PDB entry 3S27 | X-ray diffraction, 2.91 A resolution | chains A and D of the 4 polymer chains in the assembly

Chain A (and D):
Molecule: Sucrose synthase 1
Organism: Arabidopsis thaliana
Notes: EC 2.4.1.13; chain D of this document is another copy of the same molecule, construct and numbering; everything in this record applies to it too
UniProt: P49040 (SUS1_ARATH); numbering as in UniProt (aligned over 1-808)
Amino-acid sequence (816 residues; each row starts with the number of its first residue):
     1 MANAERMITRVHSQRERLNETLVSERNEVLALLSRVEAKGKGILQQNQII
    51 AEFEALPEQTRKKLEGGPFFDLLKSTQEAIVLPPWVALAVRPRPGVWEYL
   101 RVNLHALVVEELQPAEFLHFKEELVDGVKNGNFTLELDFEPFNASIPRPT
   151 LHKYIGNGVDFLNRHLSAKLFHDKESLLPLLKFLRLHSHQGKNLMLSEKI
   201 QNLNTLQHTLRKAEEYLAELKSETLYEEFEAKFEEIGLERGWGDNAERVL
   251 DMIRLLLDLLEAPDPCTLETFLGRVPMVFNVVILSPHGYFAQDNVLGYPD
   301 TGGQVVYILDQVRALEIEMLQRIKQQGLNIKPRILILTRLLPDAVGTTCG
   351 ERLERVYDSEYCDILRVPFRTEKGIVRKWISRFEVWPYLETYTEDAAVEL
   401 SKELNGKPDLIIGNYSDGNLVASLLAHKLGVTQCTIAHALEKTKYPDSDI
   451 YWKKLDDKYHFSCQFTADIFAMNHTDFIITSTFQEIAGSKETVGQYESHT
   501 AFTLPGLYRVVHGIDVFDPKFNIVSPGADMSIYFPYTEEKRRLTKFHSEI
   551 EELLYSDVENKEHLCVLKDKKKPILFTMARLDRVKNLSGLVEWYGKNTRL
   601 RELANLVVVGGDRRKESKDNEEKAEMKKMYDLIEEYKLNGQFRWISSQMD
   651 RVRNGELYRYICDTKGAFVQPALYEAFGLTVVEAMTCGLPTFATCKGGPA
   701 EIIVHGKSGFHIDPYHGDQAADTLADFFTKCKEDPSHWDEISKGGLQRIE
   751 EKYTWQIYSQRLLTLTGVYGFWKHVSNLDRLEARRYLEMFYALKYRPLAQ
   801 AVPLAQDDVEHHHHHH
Disordered / not traced: 1-26, 808-816
Differences from the reference sequence: expression tag (809-816)
Modified residues: Mse1, Mse7 (selenomethionine); Mse195, Mse252, Mse277, Mse319, Mse472, Mse530, Mse578, Mse626, Mse629, Mse649, Mse685, Mse789 (selenomethionine; parent Met)
Bound ions: K+: Leu184, Arg185, His187, Asn193, Leu194, Leu196
Ligand contacts:
  - beta-D-fructofuranose (FRU): His287, Asp300, Thr301, Gly302, Gly303, Gln304, Val305, Arg382, Tyr415, His438, Ala439, Glu441, Lys444, Arg580
  - malonic acid (MLA): Phe710, Thr723, Asp726, Phe727, Lys730, His737
  - UDP (uridine-5'-diphosphate): Leu296, Gly297, Gly302, Gly303, Gln304, Val306, Tyr533, Mse578, Ala579, Arg580, Lys585, Val609, Ser647, Gln648, Asn654, Tyr658, Glu675, Gly678, Leu679, Thr680, Glu683

Interface between chain A and chain D:
Residue-residue contacts (42):
  Asn132(A) - Glu394(D)
  Phe133(A) - Glu390(D)
  Phe133(A) - Glu394(D)
  Phe133(A) - Leu424(D)  hydrophobic
  Phe133(A) - Tyr791(D)  hydrophobic
  Phe133(A) - Ala792(D)
  Leu135(A) - Mse789(D)  hydrophobic
  Leu135(A) - Leu793(D)  hydrophobic
  Glu136(A) - Arg785(D)  salt bridge
  Leu137(A) - Mse789(D)  hydrophobic
  Asp138(A) - Arg785(D)  salt bridge
  Pro141(A) - Glu782(D)
  Phe142(A) - Phe142(D)  hydrophobic
  Phe142(A) - Glu782(D)
  Phe142(A) - Arg785(D)
  Glu390(A) - Phe133(D)
  Glu394(A) - Asn132(D)
  Glu394(A) - Phe133(D)
  Lys428(A) - Asn132(D)
  Lys428(A) - Phe133(D)
  Leu781(A) - Pro141(D)  hydrophobic
  Glu782(A) - Pro141(D)
  Glu782(A) - Phe142(D)
  Glu782(A) - Glu782(D)
  Arg785(A) - Glu136(D)  salt bridge
  Arg785(A) - Asp138(D)  salt bridge
  Arg785(A) - Phe142(D)
  Arg785(A) - Tyr786(D)
  Tyr786(A) - Arg785(D)
  Tyr786(A) - Tyr786(D)
  Tyr786(A) - Mse789(D)
  Mse789(A) - Leu135(D)  hydrophobic
  Mse789(A) - Tyr786(D)
  Mse789(A) - Mse789(D)  hydrophobic
  Mse789(A) - Phe790(D)
  Phe790(A) - Mse789(D)
  Tyr791(A) - Phe133(D)  hydrophobic
  Ala792(A) - Phe133(D)
  Leu793(A) - Leu135(D)  hydrophobic
  Leu793(A) - Leu793(D)  hydrophobic
  Leu793(A) - Lys794(D)
  Lys794(A) - Leu793(D)
Also at the interface, not in a pair above, chain A (27 interface residues in all): Thr134, Thr393, Leu424, Asp779, Glu788, Arg796
Also at the interface, not in a pair above, chain D (25 interface residues in all): Thr134, Thr393, Lys428, Leu781, Glu788, Arg796

Summary:
27 residues of chain A face 25 of chain D across their interface; the contacts include 4 salt bridges. Polar
contacts include Glu136(A)-Arg785(D) and Asp138(A)-Arg785(D). Bound to chain A: UDP, beta-D-fructofuranose and
malonic acid. Leu184(A), Arg185(A), His187(A), Asn193(A), Leu194(A) and Leu196(A) form the K+ site.
Both chains are Sucrose synthase 1 (Arabidopsis thaliana). Entry 3S27 (The crystal structure of sucrose
synthase-1 from Arabidopsis thaliana and its functional implications) was determined by X-ray diffraction
(same publication as 3S28 and 3S29).
